PDB entry 6ZGI | electron microscopy, 2.90 A resolution | chains A and B of the 3 polymer chains in the assembly

Chain A (and B):
Name: Spike glycoprotein
Organism: Severe acute respiratory syndrome coronavirus 2
Notes: chain B of this document is another copy of the same molecule, construct and numbering; everything in this record applies to it too
UniProtKB: P0DTC2 (SPIKE_SARS2); residues 1-1208 here = UniProt positions 1-1208
Chain sequence (1287 residues; numbered -30 to 1256; the number before each row is that of its first residue; numbers below 1 keep their minus sign (Met-30 is residue -30)):
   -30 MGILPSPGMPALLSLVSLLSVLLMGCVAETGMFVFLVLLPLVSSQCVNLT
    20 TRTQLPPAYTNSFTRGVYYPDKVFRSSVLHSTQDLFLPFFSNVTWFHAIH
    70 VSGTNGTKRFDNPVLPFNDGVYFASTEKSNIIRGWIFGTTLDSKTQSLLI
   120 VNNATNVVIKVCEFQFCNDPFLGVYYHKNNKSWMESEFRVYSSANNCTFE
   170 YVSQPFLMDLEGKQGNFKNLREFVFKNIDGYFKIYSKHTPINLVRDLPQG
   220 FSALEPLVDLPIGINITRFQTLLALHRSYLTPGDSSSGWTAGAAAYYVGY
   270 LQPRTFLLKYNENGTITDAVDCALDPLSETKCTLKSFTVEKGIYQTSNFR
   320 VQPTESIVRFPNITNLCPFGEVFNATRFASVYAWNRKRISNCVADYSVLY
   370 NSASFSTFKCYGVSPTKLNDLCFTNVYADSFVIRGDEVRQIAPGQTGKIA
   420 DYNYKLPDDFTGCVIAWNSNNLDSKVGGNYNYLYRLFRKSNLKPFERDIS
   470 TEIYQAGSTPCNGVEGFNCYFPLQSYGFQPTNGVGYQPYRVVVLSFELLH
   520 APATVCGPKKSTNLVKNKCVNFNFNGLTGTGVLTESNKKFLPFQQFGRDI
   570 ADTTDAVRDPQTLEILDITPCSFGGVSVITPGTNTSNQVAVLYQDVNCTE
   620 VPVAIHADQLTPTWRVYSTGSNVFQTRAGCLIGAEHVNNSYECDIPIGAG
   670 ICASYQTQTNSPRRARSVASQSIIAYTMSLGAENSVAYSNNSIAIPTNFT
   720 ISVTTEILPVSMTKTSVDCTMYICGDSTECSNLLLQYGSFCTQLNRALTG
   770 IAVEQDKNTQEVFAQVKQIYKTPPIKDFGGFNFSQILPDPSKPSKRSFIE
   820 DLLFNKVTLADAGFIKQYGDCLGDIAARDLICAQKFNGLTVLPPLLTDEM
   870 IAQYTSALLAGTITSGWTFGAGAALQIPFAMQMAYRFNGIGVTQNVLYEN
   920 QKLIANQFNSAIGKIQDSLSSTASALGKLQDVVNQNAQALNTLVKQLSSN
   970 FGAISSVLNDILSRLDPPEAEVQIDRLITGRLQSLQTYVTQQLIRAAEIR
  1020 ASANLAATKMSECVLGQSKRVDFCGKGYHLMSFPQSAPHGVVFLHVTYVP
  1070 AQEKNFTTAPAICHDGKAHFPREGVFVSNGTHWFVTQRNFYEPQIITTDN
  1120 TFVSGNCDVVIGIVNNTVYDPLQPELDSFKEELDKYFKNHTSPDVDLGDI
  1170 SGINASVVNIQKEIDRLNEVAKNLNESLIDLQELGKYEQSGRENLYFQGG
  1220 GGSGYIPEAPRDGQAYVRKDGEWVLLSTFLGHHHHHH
Not modelled in the structure: -30 to 13, 71-75, 618-632, 677-688, 941-943, 1147-1256
Cystine bridges: Cys15-Cys136, Cys131-Cys166, Cys291-Cys301, Cys336-Cys361, Cys379-Cys432, Cys391-Cys525, Cys480-Cys488, Cys538-Cys590, Cys617-Cys649, Cys662-Cys671, Cys738-Cys760, Cys743-Cys749, Cys840-Cys851, Cys1032-Cys1043, Cys1082-Cys1126
Covalent attachments: N-acetylglucosamine (NAG) linked to Asn17, Asn61, Asn122, Asn149, Asn165, Asn234, Asn282, Asn331, Asn343, Asn616, Asn657, Asn709, Asn717, Asn801, Asn1074, Asn1098, Asn1134
Differences from the reference sequence: initiating methionine (-30); expression tag (-29 to 0, 1209-1256); engineered mutation Pro986 (Lys in P0DTC2), Pro987 (Val in P0DTC2)
Swiss-Prot annotation at these positions:
  - region: Asn280 to Cys301 (Putative superantigen), Arg403 to Asp405 (Integrin-binding motif), Asn448 to Phe456 (Immunodominant HLA epitope recognized by the CD8+), Pro681 to Ala684 (Putative superantigen), Ser816 to Tyr837 (Fusion peptide 1), Lys835 to Phe855 (Fusion peptide 2), Asp1163 to Glu1202 (Heptad repeat 2)
  - site (Cleavage): Arg685, Ser686, Arg815, Ser816
  - glycosylation: Asn17 (N-linked (GlcNAc...) (complex) asparagine), Asn61 (N-linked (GlcNAc...) (hybrid) asparagine), Asn74 (N-linked (GlcNAc...) (complex) asparagine), Asn122 (N-linked (GlcNAc...) (hybrid) asparagine), Asn149 (N-linked (GlcNAc...) (complex) asparagine), Asn165 (N-linked (GlcNAc...) (complex) asparagine), Asn234 (N-linked (GlcNAc...) (high mannose) asparagine), Asn282 (N-linked (GlcNAc...) (complex) asparagine), Thr323 (O-linked (GalNAc) threonine), Ser325 (O-linked (HexNAc...) serine), Asn331 (N-linked (GlcNAc...) (complex) asparagine), Asn343 (N-linked (GlcNAc...) (complex) asparagine), Asn603 (N-linked (GlcNAc...) (hybrid) asparagine), Asn616 (N-linked (GlcNAc...) (complex) asparagine), Asn657 (N-linked (GlcNAc...) (complex) asparagine), Thr676 (O-linked (GlcNAc...) threonine), Thr678 (O-linked (GlcNAc...) threonine), Asn709 (N-linked (GlcNAc...) (high mannose) asparagine), Asn717 (N-linked (GlcNAc...) (hybrid) asparagine), Asn801 (N-linked (GlcNAc...) (hybrid) asparagine) and 6 more in UniProt

Chain A / chain B interface:
Residue-residue contacts (172; chain A residue first):
  Ser316(A) - Asp737(B)
  Asn317(A) - Asp737(B)  hydrogen bond (backbone-side chain)
  Asn317(A) - Met740(B)
  Asn317(A) - Gly857(B)
  Arg319(A) - Thr739(B)
  Arg319(A) - Met740(B)
  Arg319(A) - Gly744(B)
  Arg319(A) - Asp745(B)  salt bridge
  Arg355(A) - Tyr200(B)  hydrogen bond
  Arg355(A) - Pro230(B)
  Gly381(A) - Arg983(B)
  Val382(A) - Arg983(B)
  Ser383(A) - Arg983(B)  hydrogen bond (backbone-backbone)
  Ser383(A) - Leu984(B)
  Ser383(A) - Asp985(B)  hydrogen bond (side chain-backbone)
  Ser383(A) - Glu988(B)  hydrogen bond
  Thr385(A) - Asp985(B)
  Lys386(A) - Leu981(B)
  Lys386(A) - Arg983(B)
  Lys386(A) - Leu984(B)
  Tyr396(A) - Tyr200(B)
  Tyr396(A) - Pro230(B)
  Arg403(A) - Ser373(B)
  Asp405(A) - Ser373(B)
  Asp405(A) - Ser375(B)
  Arg408(A) - Phe374(B)  hydrogen bond (side chain-backbone)
  Arg408(A) - Ser375(B)
  Gly413(A) - Pro384(B)
  Thr415(A) - Tyr365(B)  hydrogen bond
  Thr415(A) - Phe377(B)
  Thr415(A) - Pro384(B)
  Gly416(A) - Tyr369(B)
  Lys417(A) - Tyr369(B)
  Asp420(A) - Tyr369(B)  hydrogen bond
  Leu455(A) - Asn370(B)
  Pro463(A) - Asp198(B)
  Pro463(A) - Gly199(B)
  Phe464(A) - Asp198(B)
  Phe464(A) - Gly199(B)
  Phe464(A) - Gly232(B)
  Glu465(A) - Gly232(B)
  Glu465(A) - Asn234(B)
  Arg466(A) - Ile231(B)
  Arg466(A) - Gly232(B)  hydrogen bond (backbone-backbone)
  Ile468(A) - Gln115(B)
  Ser469(A) - Lys113(B)
  Leu518(A) - Asp979(B)
  Leu518(A) - Ser982(B)
  Gly545(A) - Ser982(B)
  Thr547(A) - Asn978(B)
  Thr547(A) - Ser982(B)
  Lys558(A) - Phe43(B)
  Phe559(A) - Phe43(B)  hydrophobic
  Phe562(A) - Lys41(B)
  Phe562(A) - Pro225(B)
  Gln563(A) - Lys41(B)
  Gln563(A) - Val42(B)
  Gln563(A) - Phe43(B)
  Phe565(A) - Val42(B)
  Phe565(A) - Phe43(B)  hydrogen bond (backbone-backbone)
  Gly566(A) - Phe43(B)
  Arg567(A) - Val42(B)
  Arg567(A) - Phe43(B)  hydrogen bond (backbone-backbone)
  Asp568(A) - Ala846(B)
  Ala570(A) - Leu966(B)
  Asp571(A) - Ser975(B)
  Asp571(A) - Val976(B)
  Asp586(A) - Gly842(B)
  Asp586(A) - Asp843(B)
  Thr588(A) - Leu841(B)
  Thr588(A) - Gly842(B)  hydrogen bond (side chain-backbone)
  Thr588(A) - Phe855(B)
  Pro589(A) - Tyr837(B)  hydrogen bond (backbone-side chain)
  Pro589(A) - Phe855(B)
  Cys590(A) - Tyr837(B)
  Ser591(A) - Met740(B)
  Ser591(A) - Asp745(B)  hydrogen bond
  Phe592(A) - Lys835(B)
  Phe592(A) - Tyr837(B)  hydrophobic
  Phe592(A) - Lys854(B)
  Phe592(A) - Phe855(B)  hydrophobic
  Gln613(A) - Phe833(B)
  Gln613(A) - Ile834(B)
  Asp614(A) - Phe833(B)
  Asp614(A) - Lys835(B)
  Asp614(A) - Lys854(B)  salt bridge
  Asn616(A) - Gln836(B)
  Arg634(A) - Tyr837(B)
  Arg646(A) - Ile834(B)
  Arg646(A) - Thr866(B)
  Gly648(A) - Ile834(B)
  Pro665(A) - Leu864(B)  hydrophobic
  Ala668(A) - Pro863(B)  hydrogen bond (backbone-backbone)
  Ala668(A) - Leu864(B)
  Ala668(A) - Thr866(B)
  Gly669(A) - Leu864(B)  hydrogen bond (backbone-backbone)
  Gly669(A) - Met869(B)
  Met697(A) - Leu864(B)  hydrophobic
  Leu699(A) - Lys786(B)
  Leu699(A) - Met869(B)
  Leu699(A) - Gln872(B)
  Leu699(A) - Tyr873(B)
  Gly700(A) - Lys786(B)
  Ala701(A) - Lys786(B)  hydrogen bond (backbone-backbone)
  Ala701(A) - Gln787(B)
  Ala701(A) - Ile788(B)  hydrogen bond (backbone-backbone)
  Glu702(A) - Ile788(B)
  Glu702(A) - Lys790(B)
  Asn703(A) - Gln787(B)  hydrogen bond
  Asn703(A) - Ile788(B)  hydrogen bond (backbone-backbone)
  Asn703(A) - Tyr789(B)
  Asn703(A) - Lys790(B)
  Ser704(A) - Lys790(B)
  Val705(A) - Tyr789(B)  hydrophobic
  Val705(A) - Thr883(B)
  Val705(A) - Gln895(B)
  Ala706(A) - Gln895(B)
  Tyr707(A) - Asp796(B)  hydrogen bond (side chain-backbone)
  Tyr707(A) - Phe797(B)
  Tyr707(A) - Thr883(B)
  Tyr707(A) - Ile896(B)
  Tyr707(A) - Phe898(B)  hydrogen bond (side chain-backbone)
  Asn709(A) - Asp796(B)
  Asn709(A) - Pro897(B)
  Ser711(A) - Gln895(B)  hydrogen bond
  Ser711(A) - Ile896(B)
  Ser711(A) - Pro897(B)
  Ile712(A) - Gln895(B)
  Ala713(A) - Leu894(B)
  Ala713(A) - Gln895(B)  hydrogen bond (backbone-backbone)
  Pro715(A) - Leu894(B)
  Lys947(A) - Lys776(B)
  Thr961(A) - Arg765(B)
  Gln965(A) - Ser758(B)  hydrogen bond
  Gln965(A) - Phe759(B)
  Gln965(A) - Gln762(B)  hydrogen bond
  Ser968(A) - Gln755(B)
  Asn969(A) - Gln755(B)
  Phe970(A) - Tyr756(B)
  Phe970(A) - Phe759(B)  hydrophobic
  Gly971(A) - Tyr756(B)
  Gly971(A) - Asp994(B)
  Pro987(A) - Asp427(B)
  Ser1003(A) - Phe759(B)
  Thr1006(A) - Gln762(B)
  Thr1006(A) - Gln1005(B)
  Gln1010(A) - Gln762(B)
  Glu1017(A) - Arg1019(B)
  Arg1039(A) - Glu1031(B)  salt bridge
  Arg1039(A) - Arg1039(B)
  Val1040(A) - Ser1030(B)
  Val1040(A) - Glu1031(B)
  Asp1041(A) - Ser1030(B)
  Glu1072(A) - Ala893(B)
  Glu1072(A) - Leu894(B)
  Asn1074(A) - Gln895(B)  hydrogen bond
  Thr1077(A) - Met900(B)
  Pro1079(A) - Tyr917(B)  hydrophobic
  Phe1089(A) - Tyr917(B)  hydrophobic
  Pro1090(A) - Gln913(B)
  Val1094(A) - Met900(B)  hydrophobic
  Val1094(A) - Tyr904(B)
  Arg1107(A) - Tyr904(B)
  Phe1121(A) - Asn914(B)
  Ser1123(A) - Asn914(B)  hydrogen bond
  Ser1123(A) - Glu918(B)  hydrogen bond
  Val1128(A) - Glu918(B)
  Ile1130(A) - Gln920(B)
  Ile1130(A) - Lys921(B)
  Leu1141(A) - Leu1141(B)  hydrophobic
  Leu1141(A) - Glu1144(B)
  Leu1145(A) - Leu1145(B)  hydrophobic
Other interface residues (no listed pair), chain A (134 interface residues in all): Gln52, Thr302, Gln314, Leu390, Gln414, Tyr421, Lys424, Glu471, Val503, Tyr505, Ser514, Leu517, His519, Ala520, Gly548, Val551, Thr553, Lys557, Leu560, Gln564, Ile569, Asp574, Val615, Ala647, Gly667, Thr696, Ser708, Asn710, Gln957, Pro986, Thr1009, Ile1013, Gly1046, Tyr1047, Val1068, Ala1078, Val1129
Other interface residues (no listed pair), chain B (121 interface residues in all): Arg44, Val47, Glu132, Asn165, Glu224, Thr385, Val503, Ser735, Asn751, Leu754, Thr761, Pro792, Leu861, Pro862, Leu865, Ile882, Gly889, Ala890, Val963, Lys964, Ser967, Thr1009, Leu1012, Ile1013, Thr1027, Leu1034, Gly1035

In short:
134 residues of chain A face 121 of chain B across their interface; the contacts include 29 hydrogen bonds and
3 salt bridges. Polar contacts include Arg319(A)-Asp745(B), Asp614(A)-Lys854(B) and Arg1039(A)-Glu1031(B).
Covalently linked N-acetylglucosamine: at Asn17(A), Asn61(A), Asn122(A), Asn149(A), Asn165(A) and Asn234(A)
and 11 more.
Both chains are Spike glycoprotein (Severe acute respiratory syndrome coronavirus 2). Entry 6ZGI (Furin
Cleaved Spike Protein of SARS-CoV-2 in Closed Conformation) was determined by electron microscopy, deposited
together with 6ZGE, 6ZGF, 6ZGG and 6ZGH.
